PDB entry 5YDM | X-ray diffraction, 2.50 A resolution | chain A

Chain A:
Molecule: PKS
From: Streptomyces sp. CNQ431
Notes: fragment: Acyl Transferase domain
UniProt: A0A0E3JLZ0 (A0A0E3JLZ0_9ACTN); residues 2-406 here correspond to UniProt positions 457-861 (UniProt number = residue number + 455)
Sequence (433 residues; row label = number of the first residue in the row; numbers below 1 keep their minus sign (Met-26 is residue -26)):
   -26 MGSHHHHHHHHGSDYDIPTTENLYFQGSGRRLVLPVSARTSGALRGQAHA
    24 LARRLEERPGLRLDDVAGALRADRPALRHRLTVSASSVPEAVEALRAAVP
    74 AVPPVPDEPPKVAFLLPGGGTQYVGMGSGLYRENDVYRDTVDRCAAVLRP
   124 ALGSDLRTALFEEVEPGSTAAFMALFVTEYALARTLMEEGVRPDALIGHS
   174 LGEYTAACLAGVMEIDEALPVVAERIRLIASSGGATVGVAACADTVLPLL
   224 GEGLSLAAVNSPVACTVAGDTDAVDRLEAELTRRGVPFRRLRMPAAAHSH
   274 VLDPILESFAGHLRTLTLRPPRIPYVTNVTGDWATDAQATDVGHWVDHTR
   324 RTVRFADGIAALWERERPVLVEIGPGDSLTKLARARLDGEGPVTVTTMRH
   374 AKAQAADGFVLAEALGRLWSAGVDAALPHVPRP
Not modelled in the structure: -26 to -6, 403-406
Glycans and other covalent adducts: (2R)-2-methanoyl-3-phenyl-propanoic acid (DUW) linked to Ser173
Construct notes: expression tag (-26 to 1)
Ligand contacts: (2R)-2-methanoyl-3-phenyl-propanoic acid (DUW): Gly91, Gly92, Phe145, His172, Leu174, Arg198, Ile199, Ile202, Ala203, Met266, Ala268, Ala270, His271
Reported in the primary citation:
  - binding site for (2R)-2-methanoyl-3-phenyl-propanoic acid: Gly92, Phe145, Ser173, Leu174, Arg198, Ile199, Ile202, Ala203, Met266, Ala268 to His271
  - mutagenesis - F145A, F145Q: decreased catalytic activity on (2R)-2-methanoyl-3-phenyl-propanoic acid
  - specificity-determining residues: Phe145
  - mutagenesis - F145A, F145Q: decreased catalytic activity on C7 substrates
  - mutagenesis - F145A (ca. 70%), F145Q (ca. 70%): decreased catalytic activity on C3-substituted substrate
  - mutagenesis - F145A, F145Q: decreased catalytic activity on C5 and benzyl substrates

Overview:
Covalently linked (2R)-2-methanoyl-3-phenyl-propanoic acid: at Ser173. The paper reports a binding site for
(2R)-2-methanoyl-3-phenyl-propanoic acid at Gly92, Phe145 and Ser173 among others; F145A and F145Q reduce
catalytic activity on (2R)-2-methanoyl-3-phenyl-propanoic acid.
Chain A is PKS (Streptomyces sp. CNQ431); the structure, The crystal structure of the Acyl Transferase domain
of SpnD complex with benzylmalonyl, was determined by X-ray diffraction (same publication as 5YDA and 5YDL).
